8Q78 - chain A; structure by X-ray diffraction, 1.23 A resolution.

[Chain A]
Molecule: Tpp-3077 vhh
Source organism: Lama glama
Notes: antibody fragment or engineered binder
Amino-acid sequence (125 residues; numbered 1 to 125; the number before each row is that of its first residue):
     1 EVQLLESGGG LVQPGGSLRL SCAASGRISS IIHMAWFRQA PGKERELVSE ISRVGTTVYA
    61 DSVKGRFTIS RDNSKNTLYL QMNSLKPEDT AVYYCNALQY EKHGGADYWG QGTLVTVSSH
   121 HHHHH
Not modelled in the structure: 122-125
Cystine bridges: C22-C95

[Overview]
Chain A is Tpp-3077 vhh (Lama glama); the structure, Structure of the FP specific VHH TPP-3077, was determined
by X-ray diffraction, deposited together with 8Q6R.
